5A2T - chains A and I of the 26 polymer chains in the assembly; structure by electron microscopy, 5.60 A resolution (low resolution: residue-level contacts below are approximate; hydrogen-bond / salt-bridge calls are withheld).

== Chain A (and I) ==
Name: Coat protein
From: Bamboo mosaic virus
Notes: chain I of this document is another copy of the same molecule, construct and numbering; everything in this record applies to it too
UniProtKB: O37178 (O37178_9VIRU); numbering as in UniProt (aligned over 39-242)
Sequence (204 residues; each row starts with the number of its first residue):
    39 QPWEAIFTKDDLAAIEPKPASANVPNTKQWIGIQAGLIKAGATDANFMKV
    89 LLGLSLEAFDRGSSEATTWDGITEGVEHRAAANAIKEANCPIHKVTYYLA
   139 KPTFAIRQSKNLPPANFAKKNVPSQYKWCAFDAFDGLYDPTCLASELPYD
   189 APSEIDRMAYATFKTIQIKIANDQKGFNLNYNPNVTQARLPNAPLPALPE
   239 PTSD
What the authors report for this chain:
  - self-association interface (contacts with another copy of this molecule); pairs are residue here / residue on that copy: Trp-41/Trp-68 (pi stacking), Phe-45
  - binding site for Bamboo mosaic virus: Arg-99, Lys-132, Lys-157, Lys-213

== Chain A / chain I interface ==
Residue-residue contacts (16):
  Thr-105(A) with Asp-188(I)
  Arg-117(A) with Glu-184(I); Leu-185(I); Pro-186(I)
  Lys-124(A) with Asp-188(I)
  Phe-215(A) with Ile-193(I)
  Leu-217(A) with Glu-192(I)
  Tyr-219(A) with Ala-199(I)
  Asn-222(A) with Ala-199(I); Thr-200(I); Lys-202(I); Thr-203(I); Ile-206(I)
  Thr-224(A) with Thr-203(I)
  Pro-229(A) with Thr-200(I)
  Asn-230(A) with Tyr-164(I)
Interface residues without a listed pair, chain A (11 interface residues in all): Gln-212
Interface residues without a listed pair, chain I (14 interface residues in all): Tyr-187, Met-196

== In short ==
The interface between chain A and chain I involves 11 residues on one side and 14 on the other. From the
paper: a binding site for Bamboo mosaic virus at Arg-99(A), Lys-132(A) and Lys-157(A) among others; a
self-association interface involving Trp-41(A) and Phe-45(A).
Chain A and chain I are both Coat protein (Bamboo mosaic virus); the structure, The Molecular Basis for
Flexibility in the Flexible Filamentous Plant Viruses, was determined by electron microscopy.
